PDB entry 7PKN | electron microscopy, 3.20 A resolution | chains P and U of the 11 polymer chains in the assembly

[Chain P]
Molecule: Centromere protein P
Source organism: Homo sapiens
Reference sequence: Q6IPU0 (CENPP_HUMAN); numbering as in UniProt (aligned over 1-288)
Amino-acid sequence (288 residues; each row starts with the number of its first residue):
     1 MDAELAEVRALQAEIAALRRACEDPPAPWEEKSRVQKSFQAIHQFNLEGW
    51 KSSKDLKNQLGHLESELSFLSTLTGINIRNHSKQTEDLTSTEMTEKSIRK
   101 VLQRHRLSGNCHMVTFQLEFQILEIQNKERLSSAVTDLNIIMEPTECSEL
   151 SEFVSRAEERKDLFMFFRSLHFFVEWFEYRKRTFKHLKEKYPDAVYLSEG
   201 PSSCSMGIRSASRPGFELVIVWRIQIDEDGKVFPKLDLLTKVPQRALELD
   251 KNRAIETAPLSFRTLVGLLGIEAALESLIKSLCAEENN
Not modelled in the structure: 1-52, 91-97, 284-288
Curated features (UniProtKB/Swiss-Prot):
  - modified residue: Ser-38 (Phosphoserine)

[Chain U]
Molecule: Centromere protein U
Source organism: Homo sapiens
Reference sequence: Q71F23 (CENPU_HUMAN); residues 1-418 here = UniProt positions 1-418
Amino-acid sequence (418 residues; numbered 1 to 418; the number before each row is that of its first residue):
     1 MAPRGRRRPRPHRSEGARRSKNTLERTHSMKDKAGQKCKPIDVFDFPDNS
    51 DVSSIGRLGENEKDEETYETFDPPLHSTAIYADEEEFSKHCGLSLSSTPP
   101 GKEAKRSSDTSGNEASEIESVKISAKKPGRKLRPISDDSESIEESDTRRK
   151 VKSAEKISTQRHEVIRTTASSELSEKPAESVTSKKTGPLSAQPSVEKENL
   201 AIESQSKTQKKGKISHDKRKKSRSKAIGSDTSDIVHIWCPEGMKTSDIKE
   251 LNIVLPEFEKTHLEHQQRIESKVCKAAIATFYVNVKEQFIKMLKESQMLT
   301 NLKRKNAKMISDIEKKRQRMIEVQDELLRLEPQLKQLQTKYDELKERKSS
   351 LRNAAYFLSNLKQLYQDYSDVQAQEPNVKETYDSSSLPALLFKARTLLGA
   401 ESHLRNINHQLEKLLDQG
Not modelled in the structure: 1-251, 418
Curated features (UniProtKB/Swiss-Prot):
  - motif (Nuclear localization signal): Arg-6 to Thr-23, Lys-303 to Met-320
  - modified residue: Thr-78 (Phosphothreonine), Thr-98 (Phosphothreonine), Ser-108 (Phosphoserine), Thr-110 (Phosphothreonine), Ser-111 (Phosphoserine), Ser-116 (Phosphoserine), Ser-120 (Phosphoserine), Ser-136 (Phosphoserine), Ser-139 (Phosphoserine), Ser-141 (Phosphoserine), Ser-190 (Phosphoserine), Ser-194 (Phosphoserine), Ser-232 (Phosphoserine)
  - cross-link: Lys-185 (Glycyl lysine isopeptide (Lys-Gly) (interchain with G-Cter in SUMO2))
  - natural variant: Gly-16 (G16R; G16S)
  - mutagenesis: Ser-77 (S77A: Insensitive to PLK1-induced degradation), Thr-78 (T78A: Insensitive to PLK1-induced degradation; T78D: Failed to enhance the PLK1-dependent degradation; T78E: Failed to enhance the PLK1-dependent degradation)

[Interface between chain P and chain U]
Contacting residue pairs - 42 pairs, chain P then chain U:
  Pro-144(P) / Asn-406(U)
  Thr-145(P) / Asn-406(U)
  Glu-146(P) / Asn-406(U)
  Glu-199(P) / Thr-396(U)  hydrogen bond
  Glu-199(P) / His-403(U)  salt bridge
  Ser-205(P) / Phe-392(U)
  Ser-210(P) / Tyr-365(U)  hydrogen bond
  Arg-213(P) / Gln-372(U)
  Phe-216(P) / Tyr-368(U)  hydrophobic
  Glu-217(P) / Lys-393(U)  salt bridge
  Val-221(P) / Phe-392(U)  hydrophobic
  Leu-239(P) / Ala-389(U)  hydrophobic
  Leu-239(P) / Phe-392(U)  hydrophobic
  Thr-240(P) / Ser-386(U)
  Lys-241(P) / Tyr-382(U)
  Lys-241(P) / Leu-390(U)
  Lys-241(P) / Lys-393(U)
  Val-242(P) / Tyr-382(U)
  Val-242(P) / Ser-386(U)  hydrogen bond (backbone-side chain)
  Pro-243(P) / Glu-380(U)
  Pro-243(P) / Thr-381(U)
  Pro-243(P) / Tyr-382(U)
  Gln-244(P) / Thr-381(U)
  Gln-244(P) / Asp-383(U)
  Arg-245(P) / Tyr-368(U)
  Arg-245(P) / Val-371(U)  hydrogen bond (side chain-backbone)
  Arg-245(P) / Glu-375(U)  salt bridge
  Arg-245(P) / Val-378(U)
  Ala-246(P) / Tyr-368(U)
  Leu-249(P) / Asp-367(U)
  Leu-249(P) / Tyr-368(U)  hydrophobic
  Leu-249(P) / Val-371(U)  hydrophobic
  Asp-250(P) / Leu-364(U)
  Asn-252(P) / Asn-360(U)  hydrogen bond
  Ala-254(P) / Asn-360(U)
  Ser-261(P) / Phe-357(U)
  Leu-265(P) / Ala-354(U)  hydrophobic
  Leu-268(P) / Arg-347(U)
  Leu-268(P) / Leu-351(U)  hydrophobic
  Leu-268(P) / Ala-354(U)  hydrophobic
  Ser-281(P) / Lys-362(U)
  Leu-282(P) / Tyr-365(U)
Interface residues without a listed pair, chain P (38 interface residues in all): Glu-143, Cys-204, Arg-209, Gly-215, Val-219, Leu-247, Ile-255, Ala-258, Phe-262, Thr-264, Ser-277
Interface residues without a listed pair, chain U (34 interface residues in all): Ser-350, Tyr-356, Leu-358, Gln-374, Ser-385, Pro-388, Arg-395, His-409

[Overview]
Chain P and chain U form an interface of 38 and 34 residues respectively; the contacts include 5 hydrogen
bonds and 3 salt bridges. Polar contacts include Glu-199(P)/His-403(U), Glu-217(P)/Lys-393(U) and
Arg-245(P)/Glu-375(U). From UniProt: 2 mutagenesis sites on chain U.
Here chain P is Centromere protein P and chain U is Centromere protein U, both from Homo sapiens. Entry 7PKN
(Structure of the human CCAN deltaCT complex) was determined by electron microscopy (same publication as 7PB4,
7PB8, 7PII, 7R5R, 7R5S, 7R5V, 7YWX and 7YYH).
